Entry 2PI0 (X-ray diffraction, 2.31 A resolution); this record covers chains F and D of the 6 polymer chains in the assembly.

Chain F:
Molecule: PRDIII-I region of human interferon-B promoter strand 2
Sequence (32 nucleotides; each row starts with the number of its first residue):
     2 CACTTTCACTTCTCCCTTTCAGTTTTCCTATG

Chain D:
Molecule: Interferon regulatory factor 3
Organism: Homo sapiens
Notes: fragment: IRF-3 DNA Binding Domain
UniProt: Q14653 (IRF3_HUMAN); numbering as in UniProt (aligned over 1-113)
Sequence (116 residues; each row starts with the number of its first residue; numbers below 1 keep their minus sign (Gly-2 is residue -2)):
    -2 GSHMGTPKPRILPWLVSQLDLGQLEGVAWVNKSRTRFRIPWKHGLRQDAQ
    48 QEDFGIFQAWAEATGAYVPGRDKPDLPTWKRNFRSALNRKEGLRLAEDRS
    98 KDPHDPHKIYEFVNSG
Not modelled in the structure: -2 to 2, 47-51, 112-113
Sequence notes: expression tag (-2 to 0)
Curated features (UniProtKB/Swiss-Prot):
  - DNA-binding region: Lys5 to Asn111 (IRF tryptophan pentad repeat)
  - modified residue: Thr3 (Phosphothreonine), Ser14 (Phosphoserine), Thr75 (Phosphothreonine), Ser97 (Phosphoserine)
  - natural variant: Glu49 (deletion: Decreased IFNB induction upon Sendai virus infection)
  - mutagenesis: Lys77 to Arg78 (Abolishes nuclear localization), Arg86 to Lys87 (No effect on subcellular localization)

Interface between chain F and chain D:
Residue-residue contacts - 28 pairs, chain F then chain D:
  DA3(F) - Arg7(D)  salt bridge to the phosphate
  DC4(F) - Lys5(D)  hydrogen bond to the phosphate
  DC4(F) - Arg7(D)  phosphate contact
  DC4(F) - Ile8(D)  hydrogen bond to the phosphate
  DC4(F) - Arg86(D)  base contact
  DC4(F) - Lys87(D)  salt bridge to the phosphate
  DT5(F) - Lys5(D)  salt bridge to the phosphate
  DT5(F) - Trp57(D)  hydrogen bond to the phosphate
  DT5(F) - Thr61(D)  phosphate contact
  DT5(F) - Asn79(D)  sugar contact
  DT5(F) - Ser82(D)  base contact
  DT5(F) - Ala83(D)  base contact
  DT5(F) - Arg86(D)  base contact
  DT6(F) - Arg78(D)  salt bridge to the phosphate
  DT6(F) - Asn79(D)  hydrogen bond to the phosphate
  DT6(F) - Ser82(D)  hydrogen bond to the base
  DT7(F) - Arg78(D)  base contact
  DC13(F) - His40(D)  sugar contact
  DC13(F) - Leu42(D)  base contact
  DC13(F) - Lys98(D)  phosphate contact
  DT14(F) - His40(D)  sugar contact
  DT14(F) - Leu42(D)  phosphate contact
  DT14(F) - Arg43(D)  sugar contact
  DT14(F) - Lys98(D)  phosphate contact
  DC15(F) - Leu42(D)  sugar contact
  DC15(F) - Arg43(D)  phosphate contact
  DC15(F) - Gln44(D)  hydrogen bond to the phosphate
  DC16(F) - Gln44(D)  hydrogen bond to the phosphate
Other interface residues (no listed pair), chain D (18 interface residues in all): Pro6, Thr75

In short:
9 residues of chain F face 18 of chain D across their interface, with 7 hydrogen bonds and 4 salt bridges.
Polar pairs include DT6(F)-Ser82(D), DC4(F)-Lys5(D) and DC4(F)-Ile8(D). From UniProt: a DNA-binding region and
4 mutagenesis sites on chain D.
Here chain F is PRDIII-I region of human interferon-B promoter strand 2 and chain D is Interferon regulatory
factor 3 (Homo sapiens). Entry 2PI0 (Crystal Structure of IRF-3 bound to the PRDIII-I regulatory element of
the human interferon-B enhancer) was determined by X-ray diffraction.
